7E39 - chains A and B of the 3 polymer chains in the assembly; structure by electron microscopy, 3.70 A resolution.

# Chain A
Molecule: Spike protein S1
Source organism: Severe acute respiratory syndrome coronavirus 2
UniProtKB: P0DTC2 (SPIKE_SARS2); residue numbers follow UniProt; this construct covers 333-526
Amino-acid sequence (194 residues; row label = number of the first residue in the row):
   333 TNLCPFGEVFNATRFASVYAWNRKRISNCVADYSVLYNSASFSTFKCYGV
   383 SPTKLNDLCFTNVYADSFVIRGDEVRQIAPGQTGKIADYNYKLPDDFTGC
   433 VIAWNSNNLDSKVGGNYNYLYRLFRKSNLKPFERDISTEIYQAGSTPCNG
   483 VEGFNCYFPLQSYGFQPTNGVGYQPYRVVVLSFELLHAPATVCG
Disulfide bonds: Cys336-Cys361, Cys379-Cys432, Cys391-Cys525, Cys480-Cys488
Covalently attached groups: N-acetylglucosamine (NAG) linked to Asn343
Swiss-Prot annotation at these positions:
  - region: Arg403 to Asp405 (Integrin-binding motif), Asn448 to Phe456 (Immunodominant HLA epitope recognized by the CD8+)
  - glycosylation: Asn343 (N-linked (GlcNAc...) (complex) asparagine)
  - natural variant: Gly339 (G339D: In strain: Omicron/BA.1, Omicron/BA.2 and 4 more; G339H: In strain: Omicron/BA.2.75, Omicron/XBB.1.5 and 1 more), Arg346 (R346K: In strain: Mu/B.1.621; R346T: In strain: Omicron/BQ.1.1, Omicron/XBB.1.5 and 1 more), Leu368 (L368I: In strain: Omicron/XBB.1.5, Omicron/EG.5.1), Ser371 (S371F: In strain: Omicron/BA.2, Omicron/BA.2.12.1 and 6 more; S371L: In strain: Omicron/BA.1), Ser373 (S373P: In strain: Omicron/BA.1, Omicron/BA.2 and 7 more), Ser375 (S375F: In strain: Omicron/BA.1, Omicron/BA.2 and 7 more), Thr376 (T376A: In strain: Omicron/BA.2, Omicron/BA.2.12.1 and 5 more), Asp405 (D405N: In strain: Omicron/BA.2, Omicron/BA.2.12.1 and 6 more), Arg408 (R408S: In strain: Omicron/BA.2, Omicron/BA.2.12.1 and 6 more), Lys417 (K417N: In strain: Beta/B.1.351, Omicron/BA.1 and 8 more; K417T: In strain: Gamma/P.1), Asn440 (N440K: In strain: Omicron/BA.1, Omicron/BA.2 and 7 more), Lys444 (K444T: In strain: Omicron/BQ.1.1), 16 further natural variant entries in UniProt
  - mutagenesis: Asn343 (N343Q: Reduced viral infectivity), Leu452 (L452R: Increased resistance to neutralizing antibodies. Decreases HLA binding to NF9 epitope. Increased binding affinity to human ACE2), Tyr453 (Y453F: Decreased HLA binding to NF9 epitope. Increased binding affinity to human ACE2), Ala475 (A475V: Increased resistance to neutralizing antibodies), Val483 (V483A: Increased resistance to neutralizing antibodies), Glu484 (E484D: Increased replication in human TMEM106B overexpressing cells), Phe490 (F490L: Increased resistance to neutralizing antibodies and human covalescent sera neutralization), Gln493 (Q493N: Reduced host ACE2-binding affinity in vitro; Q493Y: Reduced host ACE2-binding affinity in vitro), Asn501 (N501T: Reduced host ACE2-binding affinity in vitro; N501Y: Increased binding affinity to human ACE2), His519 (H519P: Increased resistance to human covalescent sera neutralization)

# Chain B
Molecule: Light Chain of Ab4
Source organism: Homo sapiens
Amino-acid sequence (214 residues; row label = number of the first residue in the row):
     1 NIQMTQSPSAMSASVGDRVTITCRARQGISNYLAWFQQKPGKVPKHLIYA
    51 ASSLLSGVPSRFSGSGSETEFTLTISSLQPEDFATYYCLQHNSYPYTFGQ
   101 GTKLEIKRTVAAPSVFIFPPSDEQLKSGTASVVCLLNNFYPREAKVQWKV
   151 DNALQSGNSQESVTEQDSKDSTYSLSSTLTLSKADYEKHKVYACEVTHQG
   201 LSSPVTKSFNRGEC
Disordered / not traced: 107-214
Disulfide bonds: Cys23-Cys88

# How chain A and chain B interact
Contacting residue pairs (9):
  Phe456(A) - Tyr32(B)
  Glu484(A) - Tyr49(B)
  Gly485(A) - Tyr49(B)  hydrogen bond (backbone-side chain)
  Phe486(A) - His46(B)
  Phe486(A) - Tyr49(B)  hydrophobic
  Phe486(A) - His91(B)
  Asn487(A) - His91(B)
  Asn487(A) - Tyr96(B)  hydrogen bond
  Tyr489(A) - Tyr32(B)
Also at the interface, not in a pair above, chain A (9 interface residues in all): Ala475, Gly476, Ser477
Also at the interface, not in a pair above, chain B (6 interface residues in all): Tyr94

# Overview
The interface between chain A and chain B involves 9 residues on one side and 6 on the other, with 2 hydrogen
bonds. Among the polar pairs are Gly485(A)-Tyr49(B) and Asn487(A)-Tyr96(B). Covalently linked
N-acetylglucosamine: at Asn343(A). UniProt lists 10 mutagenesis sites on chain A.
Chain A is Spike protein S1 (Severe acute respiratory syndrome coronavirus 2) and chain B is Light Chain of
Ab4 (Homo sapiens); the structure, SARS-CoV-2 spike in complex with the Ab4 neutralizing antibody (State 3),
was determined by electron microscopy.
